PDB entry 4CN9 | X-ray diffraction, 1.90 A resolution | chain A

# Chain A
Name: Proximal thread matrix protein 1
From: Mytilus galloprovincialis
UniProt: Q8T5C2 (Q8T5C2_MYTGA); numbering as in UniProt (aligned over 1-453)
Amino-acid sequence (454 residues; row label = number of the first residue in the row; numbering starts at 0):
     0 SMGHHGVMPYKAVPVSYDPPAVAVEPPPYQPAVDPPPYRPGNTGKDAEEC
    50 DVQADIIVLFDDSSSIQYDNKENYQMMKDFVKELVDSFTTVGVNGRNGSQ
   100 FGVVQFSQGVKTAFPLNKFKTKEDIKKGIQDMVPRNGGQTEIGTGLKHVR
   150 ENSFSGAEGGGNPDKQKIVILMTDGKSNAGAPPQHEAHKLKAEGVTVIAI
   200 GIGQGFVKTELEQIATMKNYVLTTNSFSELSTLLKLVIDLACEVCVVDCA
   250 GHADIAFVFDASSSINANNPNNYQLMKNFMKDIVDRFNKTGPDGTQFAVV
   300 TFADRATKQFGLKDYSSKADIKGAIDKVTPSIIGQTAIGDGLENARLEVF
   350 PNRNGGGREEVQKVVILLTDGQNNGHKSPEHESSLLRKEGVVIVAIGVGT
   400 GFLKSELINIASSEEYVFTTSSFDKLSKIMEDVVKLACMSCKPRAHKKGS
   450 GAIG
Not modelled in the structure: 0-44, 351-356, 448-453
Construct notes: expression tag (0); conflict Lys10 (Glu in Q8T5C2), Arg38 (Gln in Q8T5C2), Thr328 (Ser in Q8T5C2)
Disulfides: Cys49-Cys241, Cys244-Cys440, Cys248-Cys437
Bound ions: Zn2+ site 1: Glu48, Asp50, His445; Zn2+ site 2: Ser62, Ser64, Asp173
What the authors report for this chain:
  - Zn2+ coordination: Asp50, Ser62, Ser64, Asp173, His445

# Summary
Glu48, Asp50 and His445 coordinate Zn2+ site 1. The Zn2+ site 2 is built by Ser62, Ser64 and Asp173. The paper
reports Zn2+ coordination by Asp50, Ser62 and Ser64 among others.
Chain A is Proximal thread matrix protein 1 (Mytilus galloprovincialis); the structure, structure of proximal
thread matrix protein 1 (PTMP1) from the mussel byssus with zinc occupied MIDAS ..., was determined by X-ray
diffraction, deposited together with 4CN8 and 4CNB.
